8FS1 - chains A and E of the 3 polymer chains in the assembly; structure by X-ray diffraction, 2.74 A resolution.

# Chain A
Name: Site-specific DNA-methyltransferase (adenine-specific)
Organism: Clostridioides difficile
Notes: EC 2.1.1.72
UniProt: A0A031WG99 (A0A031WG99_CLODI); residue numbers follow UniProt; this construct covers 1-577
Amino-acid sequence (577 residues; numbered 1 to 577; the number before each row is that of its first residue):
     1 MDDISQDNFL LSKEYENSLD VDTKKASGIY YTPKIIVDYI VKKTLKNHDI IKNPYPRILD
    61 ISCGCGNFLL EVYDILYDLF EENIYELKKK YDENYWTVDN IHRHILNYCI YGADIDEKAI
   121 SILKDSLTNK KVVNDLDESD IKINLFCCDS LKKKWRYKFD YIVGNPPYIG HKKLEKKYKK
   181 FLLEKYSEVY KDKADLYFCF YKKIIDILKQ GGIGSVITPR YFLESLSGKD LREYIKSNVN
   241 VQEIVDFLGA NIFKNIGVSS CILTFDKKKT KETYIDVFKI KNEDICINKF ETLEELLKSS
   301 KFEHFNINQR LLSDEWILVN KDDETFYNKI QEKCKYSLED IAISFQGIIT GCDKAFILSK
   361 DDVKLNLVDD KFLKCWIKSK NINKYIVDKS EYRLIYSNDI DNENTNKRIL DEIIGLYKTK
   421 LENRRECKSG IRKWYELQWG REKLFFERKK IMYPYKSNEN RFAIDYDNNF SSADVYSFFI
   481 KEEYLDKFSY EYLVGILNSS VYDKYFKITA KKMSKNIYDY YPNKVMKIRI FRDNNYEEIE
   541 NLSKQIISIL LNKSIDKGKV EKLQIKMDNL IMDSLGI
Not modelled in the structure: 1-29, 133-136
Metal / ion sites: K+ site 1: Lys88, Lys89, Tyr91, Glu93; K+ site 2: Gly249, Ala250, Val258, Ser259
Residues lining bound ligands: YB0 (5'-S-{2-[N'-(cyclohexylmethyl)carbamimidamido]ethyl}-N-(3-phenylpropyl)-5'-thioadenosine): Tyr30, Ile61, Ser62, Gly64, Asp114, Ile115, Asp116, Cys148, Asp149, Ser150, Asn165, Pro166, Pro167, Tyr168, Ile169, Glu175, Tyr178, Leu196, Phe200
What the authors report for this chain:
  - binding site for YB0: Tyr30, Ile115, Pro167, Ile169, Leu174, Tyr178, Leu196, Phe200
  - conformationally variable residues (order/disorder transition, side-chain flip): Met1 to Gly28, Tyr30
  - binding site for the 14-nt DNA strand: Tyr30

# Chain E
Molecule: 14-nt DNA strand
Sequence (14 nucleotides; row label = number of the first residue in the row):
     1 ATGGGACTTT TTGA

# Chain A / chain E interface
Pairs across the interface - 42 pairs, chain A then chain E:
  His171(A) with DT11(E), base contact; DT12(E), sugar contact
  Lys172(A) with DT9(E), hydrogen bond to the base; DT10(E), hydrogen bond to the base; DT11(E), sugar contact; DT12(E), phosphate contact
  Lys176(A) with DT12(E), salt bridge to the phosphate
  Lys179(A) with DT12(E), hydrogen bond to the phosphate; DG13(E), salt bridge to the phosphate
  Leu183(A) with DA14(E), phosphate contact
  Asp192(A) with DG13(E), hydrogen bond to the phosphate; DA14(E), hydrogen bond to the phosphate
  Lys193(A) with DT12(E), base contact; DG13(E), hydrogen bond to the base
  Lys254(A) with DG3(E), phosphate contact
  Asn255(A) with DG3(E), base contact
  Ile349(A) with DT10(E), base contact; DT11(E), base contact
  Gly351(A) with DT10(E), sugar contact
  Cys352(A) with DT10(E), phosphate contact
  Asp353(A) with DT10(E), hydrogen bond to the phosphate
  Lys378(A) with DT8(E), phosphate contact; DT9(E), salt bridge to the phosphate
  Ser379(A) with DT8(E), hydrogen bond to the phosphate
  Lys380(A) with DT8(E), hydrogen bond to the phosphate
  Lys420(A) with DT11(E), salt bridge to the phosphate
  Arg424(A) with DT11(E), phosphate contact
  Arg425(A) with DT12(E), base contact; DG13(E), hydrogen bond to the base; DA14(E), base contact
  Gln438(A) with DT11(E), base contact; DT12(E), base contact
  Trp439(A) with DT11(E), base contact; DT12(E), hydrogen bond to the base
  Tyr455(A) with DT8(E), hydrogen bond to the base; DT9(E), base contact
  Lys456(A) with DT8(E), base contact
  Ser472(A) with DT10(E), base contact
  Ala473(A) with DT10(E), base contact
  Asp474(A) with DT8(E), sugar contact
  Ile517(A) with DC7(E), base contact; DT8(E), base contact
Interface residues without a listed pair, chain A (32 interface residues in all): Lys191, Asp284, Thr350, Glu426, Lys515
Interface residues without a listed pair, chain E (10 interface residues in all): DG5

# Overview
32 residues of chain A and 10 residues of chain E are in contact, with 12 hydrogen bonds and 4 salt bridges.
Among the polar pairs are Lys172(A)-DT9(E), Lys172(A)-DT10(E) and Lys193(A)-DG13(E). The paper reports a
binding site for YB0 at Tyr30(A), Ile115(A) and Pro167(A) among others; a binding site for the 14-nt DNA
strand at Tyr30(A).
Chain A is Site-specific DNA-methyltransferase (adenine-specific) (Clostridioides difficile) and chain E is a
14-nt DNA strand; the structure, CamA Adenine Methyltransferase Complexed to Cognate Substrate DNA and
Inhibitor 11a (YD905), was determined by X-ray diffraction (same publication as 8FS2).
